8TT3 - chains D and J of the 12 polymer chains in the assembly; structure by electron microscopy, 3.40 A resolution.

# Chain D
Protein: Transport permease protein
Organism: Caldimonas thermodepolymerans
UniProtKB: A0A2S5T447 (A0A2S5T447_9BURK); residues 4-271 here correspond to UniProt positions 2-269 (UniProt number = residue number - 2)
Amino-acid sequence (274 residues; each row starts with the number of its first residue; numbers below 1 keep their minus sign (Met-2 is residue -2)):
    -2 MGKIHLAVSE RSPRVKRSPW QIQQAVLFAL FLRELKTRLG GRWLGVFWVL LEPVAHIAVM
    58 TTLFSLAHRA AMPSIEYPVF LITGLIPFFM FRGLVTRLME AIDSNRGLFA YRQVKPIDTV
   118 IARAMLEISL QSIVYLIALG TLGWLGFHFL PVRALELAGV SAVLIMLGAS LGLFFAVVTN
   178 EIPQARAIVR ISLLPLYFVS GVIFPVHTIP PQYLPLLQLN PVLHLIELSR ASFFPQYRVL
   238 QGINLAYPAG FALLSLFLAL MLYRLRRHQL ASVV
Disordered / not traced: -2 to 13, 270-271
Sequence notes: initiating methionine (-2); expression tag (-1 to 3)
Residues lining bound ligands: KJ9 ((2R,5S,8S)-2,5-dihydroxy-5,10-dioxo-8-[(undecanoyloxy)methyl]-4,6,9-trioxa-5lambda~5~-phosphahenicosan-1-yl 3-deoxy-alpha-L-altro-oct-2-ulopyranosidonic acid): Gln181, Ala184, Ile185, Ile188, Ser189, Leu191, Pro192, Phe195
Reported in the primary citation:
  - binding site for KJ9: Arg94, Gln181, Arg187
  - mutagenesis - R89K: decreased stability

# Chain J
Protein: Capsular biosynthesis protein
Organism: Caldimonas thermodepolymerans
UniProtKB: A0A2S5T4A0 (A0A2S5T4A0_9BURK); residues 3-371 here correspond to UniProt positions 2-370 (UniProt number = residue number - 1)
Amino-acid sequence (390 residues; row label = number of the first residue in the row; numbers below 1 keep their minus sign (Met-2 is residue -2)):
    -2 MGKIHMKLVS RLTAKRLQWA LVYLPMLVAT VYFLVFSADR YVSESVITVR QTSSNAPTGG
    58 MSGAALLLAG LTPASREDTC YLQTYIHSMG LLQKLDQQLK LREHFGTPLR DPLFRLWGGT
   118 SQEWFLEYYR SRVEVLMDDI CGLLTVRVQG FEPEFAQALN RAILEESERF VNELSHRMAR
   178 EQGQFAEAEL ERATARLQEA KRQLIAFQAK HKLLDPLAQA QATGTLTAEL QAALTRQEAE
   238 LRNALTYLNE DSYQVKALRS QINALRQQID EERLRATAGK NGDRINAVAA EFHDLQLQVG
   298 FAEDAYKLAL AAVESARIEA TRKLKSLVVV EPPVLPEIAE YPRRWYNLAT LLVVCCLIYG
   358 VVSLVVATIR DHQDGSGSGS HHHHHHHHHH
Disordered / not traced: -2 to 2, 51-70, 183-298, 371-387
Sequence notes: initiating methionine (-2); expression tag (-1 to 2, 372-387); conflict Cys77 (Leu76 in A0A2S5T4A0), Cys138 (Ser137 in A0A2S5T4A0)

# Interface between chain D and chain J
Pairs across the interface - 18 pairs, chain D then chain J:
  Phe28(D) - Leu361(J)  hydrophobic
  Phe28(D) - Thr365(J)
  Leu32(D) - Thr365(J)
  Pro70(D) - Asp136(J)
  Ser71(D) - Asp136(J)  hydrogen bond
  Ser129(D) - Val358(J)
  Ile130(D) - Val358(J)  hydrophobic
  Val149(D) - Arg340(J)  hydrogen bond (backbone-side chain)
  Arg150(D) - Arg340(J)
  Arg150(D) - Tyr343(J)  hydrogen bond
  Ala151(D) - Tyr343(J)
  Ala151(D) - Thr347(J)
  Leu152(D) - Tyr343(J)
  Leu152(D) - Thr347(J)
  Glu153(D) - Tyr343(J)  hydrogen bond
  Gln233(D) - Met134(J)
  Gln233(D) - Asp135(J)
  Arg235(D) - Ile137(J)
Interface residues without a listed pair, chain D (17 interface residues in all): Leu29, Trp40, Met69, Ala155
Interface residues without a listed pair, chain J (14 interface residues in all): Leu133, Ala346, Val350, Asp368

# Overview
17 residues of chain D and 14 residues of chain J are in contact, with 4 hydrogen bonds. Among the polar pairs
are Ser71(D)-Asp136(J), Val149(D)-Arg340(J) and Arg150(D)-Tyr343(J). Ligands of chain D: compound KJ9. The
paper reports a binding site for KJ9 at Arg94(D), Gln181(D) and Arg187(D); R89K of chain D reduces stability.
Here chain D is Transport permease protein and chain J is Capsular biosynthesis protein, both from Caldimonas
thermodepolymerans. Entry 8TT3 (S. thermodepolymerans KpsM-KpsE in Glycolipid 2 state with rigid body fitted
KpsT) was determined by electron microscopy (same publication as 8TSH, 8TSI, 8TSL, 8TSW and 8TUN).
